PDB entry 7Q3P | X-ray diffraction, 2.10 A resolution | chains A and C of the 3 polymer chains in the assembly

== Chain A (and C) ==
Protein: IgG1-Fc-MST-HN
Organism: Homo sapiens
Notes: engineered mutation(s): M252Y, S254T, T256E, N433K, H434F; chain C of this document is another copy of the same molecule, construct and numbering; everything in this record applies to it too
Amino-acid sequence (225 residues; row label = number of the first residue in the row):
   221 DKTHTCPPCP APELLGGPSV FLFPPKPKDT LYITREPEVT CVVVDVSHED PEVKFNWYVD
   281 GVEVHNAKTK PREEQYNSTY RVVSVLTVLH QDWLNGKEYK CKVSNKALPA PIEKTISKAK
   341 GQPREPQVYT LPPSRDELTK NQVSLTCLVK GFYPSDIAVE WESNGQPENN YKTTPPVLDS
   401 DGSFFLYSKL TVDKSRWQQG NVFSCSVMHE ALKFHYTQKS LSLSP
Not modelled in the structure: 221-235 (chain C: 221-236, 445)
Cystine bridges: Cys261-Cys321, Cys367-Cys425
Covalently attached groups: glycan linked to Asn297
From the paper describing this entry:
  - conformationally variable residues (side-chain flip): Tyr252, Lys433

== Chain A / chain C interface ==
Pairs across the interface (42):
  Thr250(A) - Ile253(C)
  Leu251(A) - Ile253(C)  hydrophobic
  Tyr252(A) - Phe434(C)  hydrogen bond (side chain-backbone)
  Tyr252(A) - His435(C)
  Ile253(A) - Thr250(C)
  Ile253(A) - Leu251(C)
  Ile253(A) - Ile253(C)  hydrophobic
  Ile253(A) - His310(C)
  Ile253(A) - Gln311(C)  hydrogen bond (backbone-backbone)
  Ile253(A) - Leu314(C)  hydrophobic
  Ile253(A) - His435(C)
  Thr254(A) - Gln311(C)
  Thr254(A) - Asn315(C)
  Thr254(A) - His435(C)  hydrogen bond
  Arg255(A) - Gln311(C)
  Glu256(A) - Gln311(C)
  Thr307(A) - Leu309(C)
  Thr307(A) - Gln311(C)
  Leu309(A) - Thr307(C)
  Leu309(A) - Leu309(C)  hydrophobic
  His310(A) - Ile253(C)
  His310(A) - His310(C)
  His310(A) - Gln311(C)  hydrogen bond
  Gln311(A) - Ile253(C)  hydrogen bond (backbone-backbone)
  Gln311(A) - Thr254(C)
  Gln311(A) - Arg255(C)
  Gln311(A) - Glu256(C)  hydrogen bond
  Gln311(A) - His310(C)  hydrogen bond
  Leu314(A) - Ile253(C)  hydrophobic
  Glu380(A) - Phe434(C)
  Glu382(A) - Phe434(C)
  Gly385(A) - Lys433(C)
  Ser426(A) - Phe434(C)
  Lys433(A) - Glu380(C)  salt bridge
  Phe434(A) - Glu380(C)
  Phe434(A) - Glu382(C)
  Phe434(A) - Ser426(C)
  Phe434(A) - Met428(C)  hydrophobic
  Phe434(A) - Tyr436(C)  hydrophobic
  His435(A) - Ile253(C)
  Tyr436(A) - Phe434(C)  hydrophobic
  Tyr436(A) - Tyr436(C)  hydrophobic
Interface residues without a listed pair, chain A (24 interface residues in all): Pro257, Asp312, Gln386, Met428
Interface residues without a listed pair, chain C (22 interface residues in all): Tyr252, Leu432

== Overview ==
24 residues of chain A and 22 residues of chain C are in contact, with 7 hydrogen bonds and 1 salt bridge.
Polar pairs include Lys433(A)-Glu380(C), Tyr252(A)-Phe434(C) and Thr254(A)-His435(C). From the paper:
conformational variability at Tyr252(A) and Lys433(A).
Chain A and chain C are both IgG1-Fc-MST-HN (Homo sapiens); the structure, Crystal structure of IgG1-Fc-MST-HN
(efgartigimod), was determined by X-ray diffraction, deposited together with 7Q15.
